PDB entry 6ADZ | X-ray diffraction, 2.43 A resolution | chains A and B of the 4 polymer chains in the assembly

Chain A (and B):
Protein: Coronin-like protein
Source organism: Leishmania donovani
Notes: chain B of this document is another copy of the same molecule, construct and numbering; everything in this record applies to it too
Reference sequence: Q3T1U8 (Q3T1U8_LEIDO); numbering as in UniProt (aligned over 459-510)
Sequence (53 residues; row label = number of the first residue in the row):
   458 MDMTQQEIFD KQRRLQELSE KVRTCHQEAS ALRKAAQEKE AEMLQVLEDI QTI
Not modelled in the structure: 458-462 (chain B: 458-459)
Construct notes: expression tag (458); engineered mutation A486 (Ile in Q3T1U8), A493 (Leu in Q3T1U8)

Interface between chain A and chain B:
Residue-residue contacts - 29 pairs, chain A then chain B:
  L475(A) - V503(B)
  L475(A) - I507(B)  hydrophobic
  V479(A) - M500(B)  hydrophobic
  V479(A) - V503(B)  hydrophobic
  V479(A) - I507(B)  hydrophobic
  C482(A) - K496(B)
  C482(A) - E499(B)
  C482(A) - M500(B)  hydrophobic
  E485(A) - K496(B)  salt bridge
  A486(A) - K496(B)
  L489(A) - A492(B)
  L489(A) - A493(B)
  R490(A) - A493(B)
  R490(A) - E497(B)  salt bridge
  A492(A) - L489(B)
  A493(A) - L489(B)
  K496(A) - E485(B)  salt bridge
  K496(A) - L489(B)
  E497(A) - R490(B)  salt bridge
  M500(A) - V479(B)
  M500(A) - C482(B)  hydrophobic
  M500(A) - H483(B)
  V503(A) - L475(B)
  V503(A) - K478(B)
  V503(A) - V479(B)  hydrophobic
  L504(A) - V479(B)  hydrophobic
  D506(A) - L475(B)
  I507(A) - L475(B)
  I510(A) - L472(B)
Other interface residues (no listed pair), chain A (21 interface residues in all): S476, K478, H483, E499
Other interface residues (no listed pair), chain B (23 interface residues in all): K468, R471, S476, A486, L504, D506

In short:
21 residues of chain A and 23 residues of chain B are in contact; the contacts include 4 salt bridges. Polar
contacts include E485(A)-K496(B) and R490(A)-E497(B).
Both chains are Coronin-like protein (Leishmania donovani). Entry 6ADZ (LdCoroCC Double mutant- I486A-L493A)
was determined by X-ray diffraction together with 6ADO, 6ICR and 6AH6 from the same study.
